PDB entry 6J0B | electron microscopy, 2.90 A resolution | chains f and k of the 24 polymer chains in the assembly

Chain f (and k):
Molecule: Pvc1
Organism: Photorhabdus asymbiotica subsp. asymbiotica (strain ATCC 43949 / 3105-77)
Notes: chain k of this document is another copy of the same molecule, construct and numbering; everything in this record applies to it too
Reference sequence: B6VNP4 (B6VNP4_PHOAA); numbering as in UniProt (aligned over 1-149)
Chain sequence (149 residues; row label = number of the first residue in the row):
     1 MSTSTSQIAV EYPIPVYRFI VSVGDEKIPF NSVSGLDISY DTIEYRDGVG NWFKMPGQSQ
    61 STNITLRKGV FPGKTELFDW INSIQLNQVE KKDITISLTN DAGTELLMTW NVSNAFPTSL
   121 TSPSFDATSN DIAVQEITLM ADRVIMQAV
Not modelled in the structure: 1

Interface between chain f and chain k:
Contacting residue pairs (20):
  Leu86(f) - Pro15(k)  hydrophobic
  Leu86(f) - Tyr17(k)
  Leu86(f) - Arg18(k)
  Leu86(f) - Thr99(k)
  Leu86(f) - Asn100(k)
  Leu86(f) - Asp101(k)
  Asn87(f) - Ile8(k)
  Asn87(f) - Tyr12(k)
  Asn87(f) - Pro13(k)  hydrogen bond (side chain-backbone)
  Gln88(f) - Thr5(k)
  Gln88(f) - Ile8(k)
  Gln88(f) - Ala9(k)
  Val89(f) - Ile8(k)
  Glu90(f) - Thr3(k)
  Lys91(f) - Ser2(k)
  Lys91(f) - Thr3(k)  hydrogen bond (backbone-backbone)
  Lys91(f) - Tyr12(k)  hydrogen bond
  Asp93(f) - Ser2(k)  hydrogen bond (side chain-backbone)
  Asn114(f) - Ser2(k)
  Asn114(f) - Thr3(k)  hydrogen bond
Other interface residues (no listed pair), chain f (10 interface residues in all): Gln85, Lys92

Summary:
10 residues of chain f face 13 of chain k across their interface; the contacts include 5 hydrogen bonds. Polar
pairs include Asn87(f)-Pro13(k), Lys91(f)-Tyr12(k) and Asp93(f)-Ser2(k).
Both chains are Pvc1 (Photorhabdus asymbiotica subsp. asymbiotica (strain ATCC 43949 / 3105-77)). Entry 6J0B
(Cryo-EM Structure of an Extracellular Contractile Injection System, PVC sheath-tube complex in extended
state) was determined by electron microscopy, deposited together with 6J0C, 6J0F, 6J0M and 6J0N.
